Entry 6FVX (electron microscopy, 4.90 A resolution (low resolution: residue-level contacts below are approximate; hydrogen-bond / salt-bridge calls are withheld)); this record covers chains i and j of the 47 polymer chains in the assembly.

== Chain i ==
Name: Proteasome subunit beta type-2
From: Saccharomyces cerevisiae (strain ATCC 204508 / S288c)
Notes: EC 3.4.25.1
Reference sequence: P25043 (PSB2_YEAST); numbering as in UniProt (aligned over 30-255)
Chain sequence (226 residues; row label = number of the first residue in the row):
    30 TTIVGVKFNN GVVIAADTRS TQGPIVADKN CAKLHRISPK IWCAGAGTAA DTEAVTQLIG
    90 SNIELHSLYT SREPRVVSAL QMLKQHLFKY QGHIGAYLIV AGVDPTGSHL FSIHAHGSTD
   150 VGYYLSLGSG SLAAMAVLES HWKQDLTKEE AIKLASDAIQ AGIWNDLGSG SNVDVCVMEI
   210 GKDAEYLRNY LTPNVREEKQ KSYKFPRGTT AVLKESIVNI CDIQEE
Swiss-Prot annotation at these positions:
  - active site: T30 (Nucleophile)

== Chain j ==
Name: Proteasome subunit beta type-3
From: Saccharomyces cerevisiae (strain ATCC 204508 / S288c)
Notes: EC 3.4.25.1
Reference sequence: P25451 (PSB3_YEAST); residues 2-205 here = UniProt positions 2-205
Chain sequence (204 residues; each row starts with the number of its first residue):
     2 SDPSSINGGI VVAMTGKDCV AIACDLRLGS QSLGVSNKFE KIFHYGHVFL GITGLATDVT
    62 TLNEMFRYKT NLYKLKEERA IEPETFTQLV SSSLYERRFG PYFVGPVVAG INSKSGKPFI
   122 AGFDLIGCID EAKDFIVSGT ASDQLFGMCE SLYEPNLEPE DLFETISQAL LNAADRDALS
   182 GWGAVVYIIK KDEVVKRYLK MRQD
Swiss-Prot annotation at these positions:
  - modified residue: S31 (Phosphoserine)
  - cross-link: K70 (Glycyl lysine isopeptide (Lys-Gly) (interchain with G-Cter in ubiquitin))

== Chain i / chain j interface ==
Contacting residue pairs - 66 pairs, chain i then chain j:
  Q51(i) - D125(j)
  Q51(i) - D131(j)
  I54(i) - D144(j)
  I54(i) - F147(j)
  V55(i) - F147(j)
  A56(i) - F147(j)
  D57(i) - D131(j)
  D57(i) - E132(j)
  K58(i) - D135(j)
  K58(i) - E151(j)
  N59(i) - E132(j)
  C60(i) - I130(j)
  C60(i) - E132(j)
  A79(i) - D125(j)
  A79(i) - I127(j)
  A79(i) - C129(j)
  D80(i) - Y96(j)
  D80(i) - R99(j)
  D80(i) - I127(j)
  E82(i) - C129(j)
  E82(i) - I130(j)
  A83(i) - Y96(j)
  Q86(i) - Q89(j)
  H122(i) - R99(j)
  H122(i) - F100(j)
  I123(i) - Y96(j)
  R225(i) - D135(j)
  R225(i) - E151(j)
  K228(i) - E151(j)
  K228(i) - S152(j)
  K228(i) - Y154(j)
  K228(i) - E155(j)
  Y232(i) - S152(j)
  Y232(i) - L153(j)
  Y232(i) - E155(j)
  K233(i) - E155(j)
  K233(i) - L158(j)
  K233(i) - D162(j)
  F234(i) - E165(j)
  P235(i) - E165(j)
  R236(i) - E161(j)
  R236(i) - E165(j)
  G237(i) - E165(j)
  T238(i) - E165(j)
  T239(i) - F164(j)
  T239(i) - E165(j)
  T239(i) - S168(j)
  T239(i) - Q169(j)
  T239(i) - L200(j)
  A240(i) - L200(j)
  A240(i) - K201(j)
  V241(i) - Y199(j)
  L242(i) - Y199(j)
  K243(i) - R198(j)
  K243(i) - Y199(j)
  E244(i) - K197(j)
  E244(i) - R198(j)
  S245(i) - V196(j)
  S245(i) - K197(j)
  I246(i) - V195(j)
  V247(i) - V195(j)
  I249(i) - G47(j)
  I249(i) - H48(j)
  I249(i) - D193(j)
  I249(i) - V195(j)
  C250(i) - D193(j)
Other interface residues (no listed pair), chain i (38 interface residues in all): A78, Y119, S231
Other interface residues (no listed pair), chain j (44 interface residues in all): F50, G128, A133, I137, P156, L172, Y188, K192, E194

== Overview ==
The interface between chain i and chain j involves 38 residues on one side and 44 on the other. Curated
annotation (UniProt) lists active-site residue T30(i) on chain i.
Chain i is Proteasome subunit beta type-2 and chain j is Proteasome subunit beta type-3, both from
Saccharomyces cerevisiae (strain ATCC 204508 / S288c); the structure, 26S proteasome, s5 state, was determined
by electron microscopy together with 6FVW, 6FVT, 6FVU, 6FVV and 6FVY from the same study.
